4X6A - chains A and T of the 12 polymer chains in the assembly; structure by X-ray diffraction, 3.96 A resolution.

== Chain A ==
Molecule: DNA-directed RNA polymerase II subunit RPB1
From: Saccharomyces cerevisiae (strain ATCC 204508 / S288c)
Notes: EC 2.7.7.6
UniProt: P04050 (RPB1_YEAST); residue numbers follow UniProt; this construct covers 1-1733
Amino-acid sequence (1733 residues; each row starts with the number of its first residue):
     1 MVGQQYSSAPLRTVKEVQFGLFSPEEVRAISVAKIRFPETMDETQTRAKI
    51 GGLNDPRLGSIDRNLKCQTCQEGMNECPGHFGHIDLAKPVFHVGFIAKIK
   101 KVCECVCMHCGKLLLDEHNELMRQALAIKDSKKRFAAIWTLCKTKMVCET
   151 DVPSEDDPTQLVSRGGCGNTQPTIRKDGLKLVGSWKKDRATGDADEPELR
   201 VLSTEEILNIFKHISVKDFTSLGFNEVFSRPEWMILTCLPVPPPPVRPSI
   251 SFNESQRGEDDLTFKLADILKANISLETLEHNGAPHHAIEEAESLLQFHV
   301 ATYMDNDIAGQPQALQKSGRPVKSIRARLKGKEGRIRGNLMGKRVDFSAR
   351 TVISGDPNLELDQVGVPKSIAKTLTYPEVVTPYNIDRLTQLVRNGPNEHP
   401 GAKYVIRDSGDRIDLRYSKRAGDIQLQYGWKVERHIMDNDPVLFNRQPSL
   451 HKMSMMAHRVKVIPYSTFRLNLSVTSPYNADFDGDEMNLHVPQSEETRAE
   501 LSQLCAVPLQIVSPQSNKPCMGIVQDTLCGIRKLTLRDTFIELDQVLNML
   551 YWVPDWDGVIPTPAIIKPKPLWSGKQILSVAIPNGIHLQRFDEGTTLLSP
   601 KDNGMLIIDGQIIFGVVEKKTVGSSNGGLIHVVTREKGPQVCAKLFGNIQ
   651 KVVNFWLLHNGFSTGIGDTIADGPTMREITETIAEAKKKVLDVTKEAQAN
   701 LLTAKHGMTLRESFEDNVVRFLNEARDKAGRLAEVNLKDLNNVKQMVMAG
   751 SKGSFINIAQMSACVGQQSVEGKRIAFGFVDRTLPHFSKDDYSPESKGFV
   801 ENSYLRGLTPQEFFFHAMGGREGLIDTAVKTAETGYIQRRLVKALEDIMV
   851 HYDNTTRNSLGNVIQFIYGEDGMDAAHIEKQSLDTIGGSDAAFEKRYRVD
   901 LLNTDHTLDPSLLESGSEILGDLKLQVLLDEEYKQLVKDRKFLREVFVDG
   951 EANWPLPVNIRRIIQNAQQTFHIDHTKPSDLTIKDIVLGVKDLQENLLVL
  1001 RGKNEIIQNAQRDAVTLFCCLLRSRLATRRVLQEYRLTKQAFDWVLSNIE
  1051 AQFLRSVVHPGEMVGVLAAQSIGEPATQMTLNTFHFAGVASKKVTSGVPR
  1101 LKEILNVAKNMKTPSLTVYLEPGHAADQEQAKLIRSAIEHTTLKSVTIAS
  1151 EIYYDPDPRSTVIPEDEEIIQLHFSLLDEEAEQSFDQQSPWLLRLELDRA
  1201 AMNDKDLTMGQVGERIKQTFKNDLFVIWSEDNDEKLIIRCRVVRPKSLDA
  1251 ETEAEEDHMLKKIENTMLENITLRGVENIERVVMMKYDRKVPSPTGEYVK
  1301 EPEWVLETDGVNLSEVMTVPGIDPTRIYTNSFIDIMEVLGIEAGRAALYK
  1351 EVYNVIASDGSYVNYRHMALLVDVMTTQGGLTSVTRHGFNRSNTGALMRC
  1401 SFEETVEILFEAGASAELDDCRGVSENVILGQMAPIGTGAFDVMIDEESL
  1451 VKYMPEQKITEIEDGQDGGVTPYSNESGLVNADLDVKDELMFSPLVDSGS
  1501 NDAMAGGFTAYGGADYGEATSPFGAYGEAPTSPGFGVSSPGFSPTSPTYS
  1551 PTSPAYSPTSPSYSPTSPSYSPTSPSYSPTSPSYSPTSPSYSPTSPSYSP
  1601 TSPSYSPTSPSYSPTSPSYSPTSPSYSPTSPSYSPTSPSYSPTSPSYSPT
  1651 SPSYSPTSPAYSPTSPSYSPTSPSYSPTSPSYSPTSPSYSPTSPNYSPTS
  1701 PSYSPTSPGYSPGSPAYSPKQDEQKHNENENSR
Unresolved in the structure: 1-2, 155-160, 187-198, 1082-1091, 1177-1186, 1244-1253, 1446-1733
Metal / ion sites: Zn2+ site 1: Cys70, Cys77, His80; Zn2+ site 2: Cys110, Cys148, Cys167
Curated features (UniProtKB/Swiss-Prot):
  - region: Pro248 to Asp260 (Lid loop), Asn306 to Lys323 (Rudder loop), Pro810 to Glu822 (Bridging helix)
  - binding site (Zn(2+)): Cys67, Cys70, Cys77, His80, Cys107, Cys110, Cys148, Cys167
  - binding site (Mg(2+)): Asp481, Asp483, Asp485
  - modified residue: Thr1471 (Phosphothreonine)
  - cross-link (Glycyl lysine isopeptide (Lys-Gly)): Lys695 (interchain with G-Cter in ubiquitin), Lys1246 (interchain with G-Cter in ubiquitin), Lys1350 (interchain with G-Cter in ubiquitin)
  - natural variant: Ser1653 to Pro1659 (deletion: In strain: A364A)
  - mutagenesis: Lys1246 (K1246R: Impairs ubiquitination during transcription stress)

== Chain T ==
Molecule: Template DNA _29 mer
Sequence (29 nucleotides; each row starts with the number of its first residue):
     1 CTACCGATAAGCAGAGGCAXCTCTCGATG
Unresolved in the structure: 1-18
Modified / non-standard residues: 02I ((6S,7S,8S,10R)-4-amino-8-hydroxy-7,8,9,10-tetrahydro-6H-7,10-epoxyazepino[1,2-e]purin-6-yl dihydrogen phosphate) at position 20

== Interface between chain A and chain T ==
Contacting residue pairs (8):
  Lys332(A) with 02I_20(T), phosphate contact; DC21(T), salt bridge to the phosphate
  Arg344(A) with DC23(T), salt bridge to the phosphate
  Arg350(A) with DT22(T), sugar contact; DC23(T), sugar contact
  Gln447(A) with DC21(T), base contact; DT22(T), sugar contact
  Pro448(A) with DC21(T), base contact
Also at the interface, not in a pair above, chain A (8 interface residues in all): Ser318, Gly319, Lys330
Also at the interface, not in a pair above, chain T (6 interface residues in all): DA19, DG29

== Overview ==
Chain A and chain T form an interface of 8 and 6 residues respectively; the contacts include 2 salt bridges.
Polar contacts include Lys332(A)-DC21(T) and Arg344(A)-DC23(T). From UniProt: 8 Zn2+-binding residues, 3
Mg2+-binding residues and one mutagenesis site on chain A.
Here chain A is DNA-directed RNA polymerase II subunit RPB1 (Saccharomyces cerevisiae (strain ATCC 204508 /
S288c)) and chain T is Template DNA _29 mer. Entry 4X6A (Crystal structure of yeast RNA polymerase II
encountering oxidative Cyclopurine DNA lesions) was determined by X-ray diffraction (same publication as
4X67).
